PDB entry 5J4F | X-ray diffraction, 1.40 A resolution | chains A and B

# Chain A (and B)
Protein: Uncharacterized protein
Source organism: Helicobacter pylori (strain ATCC 700392 / 26695)
Notes: chain B of this document is another copy of the same molecule, construct and numbering; everything in this record applies to it too
Reference sequence: O25562 (O25562_HELPY); numbering as in UniProt (aligned over 1-99)
Amino-acid sequence (119 residues; row label = number of the first residue in the row; numbers below 1 keep their minus sign (Met-19 is residue -19)):
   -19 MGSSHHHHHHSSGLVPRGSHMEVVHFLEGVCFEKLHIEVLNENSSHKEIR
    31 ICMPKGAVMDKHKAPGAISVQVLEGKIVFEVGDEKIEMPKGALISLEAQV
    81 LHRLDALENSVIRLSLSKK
Not modelled in the structure: -19 to 1 (chain B: -19 to 1, 99)
Construct notes: initiating methionine (-19); expression tag (-18 to 0)

# Interface between chain A and chain B
Pairs across the interface (45; chain A residue first):
  Glu2(A) - Glu64(B)
  Glu2(A) - Ile66(B)
  Glu2(A) - Leu73(B)
  Glu2(A) - Ile74(B)
  Val3(A) - Ile66(B)  hydrophobic
  Val3(A) - Ala72(B)  hydrophobic
  Val3(A) - Leu73(B)
  Val4(A) - Gly71(B)
  Val4(A) - Ala72(B)
  Val4(A) - Leu73(B)  hydrogen bond (backbone-backbone)
  His5(A) - Pro69(B)
  His5(A) - Ala72(B)
  Phe6(A) - Gly71(B)  hydrogen bond (backbone-backbone)
  Phe6(A) - Leu73(B)  hydrophobic
  Leu7(A) - Lys70(B)
  Leu7(A) - Gly71(B)
  Asn23(A) - Ser75(B)
  His26(A) - His26(B)  hydrogen bond
  Glu28(A) - Leu73(B)
  Ser49(A) - Arg93(B)  hydrogen bond
  Gln51(A) - Phe6(B)
  Gln51(A) - Leu53(B)
  Gln51(A) - Arg93(B)  hydrogen bond
  Leu53(A) - Gln51(B)
  Leu53(A) - Leu53(B)  hydrophobic
  Glu64(A) - Glu2(B)
  Ile66(A) - Glu2(B)
  Ile66(A) - Val3(B)  hydrophobic
  Lys70(A) - Leu7(B)
  Lys70(A) - Glu54(B)  salt bridge
  Lys70(A) - Lys70(B)
  Gly71(A) - Val4(B)
  Gly71(A) - Phe6(B)  hydrogen bond (backbone-backbone)
  Ala72(A) - Val3(B)  hydrophobic
  Ala72(A) - Val4(B)
  Leu73(A) - Glu2(B)
  Leu73(A) - Val3(B)
  Leu73(A) - Val4(B)  hydrogen bond (backbone-backbone)
  Leu73(A) - Phe6(B)  hydrophobic
  Leu73(A) - Arg93(B)
  Ile74(A) - Glu2(B)
  Arg93(A) - Ser49(B)  hydrogen bond
  Arg93(A) - Gln51(B)
  Arg93(A) - Leu73(B)
  Arg93(A) - Arg93(B)
Also at the interface, not in a pair above, chain A (24 interface residues in all): Asn21, Met68, Pro69, Lys99
Also at the interface, not in a pair above, chain B (24 interface residues in all): His5, Glu28, Met68, Ser97

# In short
Chain A and chain B each contribute 24 residues to their interface, with 8 hydrogen bonds and 1 salt bridge.
Polar pairs include Lys70(A)-Glu54(B), His26(A)-His26(B) and Ser49(A)-Arg93(B).
Chain A and chain B are both Uncharacterized protein (Helicobacter pylori (strain ATCC 700392 / 26695)); the
structure, Crystal structure of the N-terminally His6-tagged HP0902, an uncharacterized protein from
Helicobacter pylori 26695, was determined by X-ray diffraction, deposited together with 5J4G.
